PDB entry 5TE3 | X-ray diffraction, 2.70 A resolution | chain A

Chain A:
Protein: Rhodopsin
Organism: Bos taurus
UniProtKB: P02699 (OPSD_BOVIN); residues 1-348 here = UniProt positions 1-348
Sequence (348 residues; each row starts with the number of its first residue):
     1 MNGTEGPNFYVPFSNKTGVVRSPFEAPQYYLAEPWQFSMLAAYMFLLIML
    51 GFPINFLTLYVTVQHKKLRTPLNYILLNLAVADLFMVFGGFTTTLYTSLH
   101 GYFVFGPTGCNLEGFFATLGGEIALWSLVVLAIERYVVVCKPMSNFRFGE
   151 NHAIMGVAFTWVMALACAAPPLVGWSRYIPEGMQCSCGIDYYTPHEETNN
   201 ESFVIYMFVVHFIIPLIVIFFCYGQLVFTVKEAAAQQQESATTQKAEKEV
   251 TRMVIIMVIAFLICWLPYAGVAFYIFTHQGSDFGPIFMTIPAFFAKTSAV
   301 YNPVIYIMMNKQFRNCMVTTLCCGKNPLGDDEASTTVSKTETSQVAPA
Not modelled in the structure: 327-348
Cystine bridges: Cys110-Cys187
Glycans and other covalent adducts: N-acetylglucosamine (NAG) linked to Asn15; palmitic acid (PLM) linked to Cys322, Cys323
UniProt features mapped onto this chain:
  - region: Asp330 to Ala348 (Interaction with SAG)
  - motif: Glu134 to Tyr136 ('Ionic lock' involved in activated form stabilization)
  - binding site (Zn(2+)): Glu201, Gln279
  - site: Glu113 (Plays an important role in the conformation switch to the active conformation)
  - modified residue: Met1 (N-acetylmethionine), Lys296 (N6-(retinylidene)lysine), Ser334 (Phosphoserine), Thr335 (Phosphothreonine), Thr336 (Phosphothreonine), Ser338 (Phosphoserine), Thr340 (Phosphothreonine), Thr342 (Phosphothreonine), Ser343 (Phosphoserine)
  - lipidation (S-palmitoyl cysteine): Cys322, Cys323
  - glycosylation (N-linked (GlcNAc...) asparagine): Asn2, Asn15
  - mutagenesis: Asn2 (N2C: Stabilized by a disulfide bond and normal light absorption; when associated with C-282 and D-15), Asn15 (N15D: Normal light absorption; when associated with C-2 and C-282), Gly90 (G90D: Increased thermal stability and decreased retinal uptake. Decreases stability of the inactive conformation), Thr94 (T94I: Stabilizes the activated conformation and hinders hydrolysis of the covalent bond that retains all-trans-retinol), Glu113 (E113Q: Causes shift to the activated conformation), Met257 (M257Y: Causes shift to the activated conformation), Asp282 (D282C: Stabilized by a disulfide bond and normal light absorption; when associated with C-2 and D-15)

Summary:
Covalently linked palmitic acid: at Cys322 and Cys323. N-acetylglucosamine is covalently linked to Asn15.
Curated annotation (UniProt) lists Zn2+-binding residues Glu201 and Gln279 and 7 mutagenesis sites.
Chain A is Rhodopsin (Bos taurus); the structure, Crystal structure of Bos taurus opsin at 2.7 Angstrom, was
determined by X-ray diffraction, deposited together with 5TE5.
